9JIL - chains B and E of the 6 polymer chains in the assembly; structure by electron microscopy, 2.44 A resolution.

Chain B:
Protein: Pro-secreted protein ORF2
Source organism: Rocahepevirus ratti
Notes: fragment: E2s domain
Reference sequence: A0A3G1TVH2 (A0A3G1TVH2_HEV); residue numbers follow UniProt; this construct covers 446-597
Chain sequence (152 residues; numbered 446 to 597; the number before each row is that of its first residue):
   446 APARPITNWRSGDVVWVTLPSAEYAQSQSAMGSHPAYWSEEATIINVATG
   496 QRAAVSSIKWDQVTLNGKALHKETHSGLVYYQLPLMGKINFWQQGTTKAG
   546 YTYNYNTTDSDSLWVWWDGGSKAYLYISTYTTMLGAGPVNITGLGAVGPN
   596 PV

Chain E:
Protein: C131 Fab heavy chain
Source organism: Homo sapiens
Notes: antibody fragment or engineered binder
Chain sequence (125 residues; each row starts with the number of its first residue):
     1 QVQLVQSGAEVKKPGSSVKVSCKTSGGTFSTYGISWVRQAPGQGLEWLGG
    51 IIPIFATPNYAQNFQGRLTITADESTSTAYMELTSLRSDDTAVYYCAREA
   101 QPNPWFRENNRFDPWGQGTLVTVSS
Disulfide bonds: Cys22-Cys96

Chain B / chain E interface:
Contacting residue pairs (12; chain B residue first):
  Arg449(B) - Glu108(E)  salt bridge
  Arg455(B) - Phe106(E)
  Arg455(B) - Arg107(E)
  Arg455(B) - Glu108(E)  salt bridge
  Ser456(B) - Phe55(E)
  Ser456(B) - Thr57(E)
  Gly457(B) - Phe55(E)
  Gly457(B) - Trp105(E)  hydrogen bond (backbone-side chain)
  Asp458(B) - Trp105(E)
  Ala493(B) - Trp105(E)  hydrophobic
  Ala493(B) - Phe106(E)
  Thr494(B) - Phe106(E)
Other interface residues (no listed pair), chain B (9 interface residues in all): Val459, Met531

Summary:
9 residues of chain B face 6 of chain E across their interface, with 1 hydrogen bond and 2 salt bridges. Polar
pairs include Arg449(B)-Glu108(E), Arg455(B)-Glu108(E) and Gly457(B)-Trp105(E).
Here chain B is Pro-secreted protein ORF2 (Rocahepevirus ratti) and chain E is C131 Fab heavy chain (Homo
sapiens). Entry 9JIL (Rat hepatitis E virus capsid protein E2s domain in complex with Fab C131) was determined
by electron microscopy (same publication as 9JIE, 9JIF, 9JIG, 9JII, 9JIJ, 9JIK and 3 further entries).
